PDB entry 9NR7 | electron microscopy, 4.18 A resolution (low resolution: residue-level contacts below are approximate; hydrogen-bond / salt-bridge calls are withheld) | chains A and F of the 8 polymer chains in the assembly

== Chain A ==
Protein: Glutamate receptor 1
Source organism: Rattus norvegicus
UniProt: P19490 (GRIA1_RAT); residues 389-815 here correspond to UniProt positions 407-833 (UniProt number = residue number + 18)
Chain sequence (427 residues; row label = number of the first residue in the row):
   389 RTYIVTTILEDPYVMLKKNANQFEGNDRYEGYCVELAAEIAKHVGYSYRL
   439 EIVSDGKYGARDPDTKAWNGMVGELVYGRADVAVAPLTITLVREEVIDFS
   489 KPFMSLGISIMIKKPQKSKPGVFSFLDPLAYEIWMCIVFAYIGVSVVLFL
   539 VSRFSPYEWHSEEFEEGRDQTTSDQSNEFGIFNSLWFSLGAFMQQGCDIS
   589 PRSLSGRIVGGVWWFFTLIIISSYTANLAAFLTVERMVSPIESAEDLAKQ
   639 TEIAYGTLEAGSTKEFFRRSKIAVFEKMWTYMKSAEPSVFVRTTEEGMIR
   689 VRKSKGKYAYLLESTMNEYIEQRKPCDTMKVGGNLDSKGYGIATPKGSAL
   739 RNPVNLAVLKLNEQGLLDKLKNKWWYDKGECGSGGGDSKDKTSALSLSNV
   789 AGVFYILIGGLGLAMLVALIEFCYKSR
Not modelled in the structure: 544-565
Disulfide bonds: C714-C769
Residues lining bound ligands: ZK1 ({[7-morpholin-4-yl-2,3-dioxo-6-(trifluoromethyl)-3,4-dihydroquinoxalin-1(2H)-yl]methyl}phosphonic acid): E398, Y446, P474, L475, T476, R481, A648, G649, S650, T682, E701, T703, M704, Y728
Curated features (UniProtKB/Swiss-Prot):
  - binding site (L-glutamate): P474, T476, R481, S650, T651, E701
  - modified residue (Phosphoserine): S627, S692
  - lipidation (S-palmitoyl cysteine): C585, C811

== Chain F ==
Protein: Voltage-dependent calcium channel gamma-2 subunit
Source organism: Rattus norvegicus
UniProt: Q71RJ2 (CCG2_RAT); numbering as in UniProt (aligned over 5-208)
Chain sequence (204 residues; row label = number of the first residue in the row):
     5 DRGVQMLLTTVGAFAAFSLMTIAVGTDYWLYSRGVCKTKSVSENETSKKN
    55 EEVMTHSGLWRTCCLEGNFKGLCKQIDHFPEDADYEADTAEYFLRAVRAS
   105 SIFPILSVILLFMGGLCIAASEFYKTRHNIILSAGIFFVSAGLSNIIGII
   155 VYISANAGDPSKSDSKKNSYSYGWSFYFGALSFIIAEMVGVLAVHMFIDR
   205 HKQL
Not modelled in the structure: 41-54, 82-92, 167-169, 208
Disulfide bonds: C40-C68, C67-C77
Curated features (UniProtKB/Swiss-Prot):
  - glycosylation: N48 (N-linked (GlcNAc...) asparagine)

== How chain A and chain F interact ==
Pairs across the interface - 14 pairs, chain A then chain F:
  Y519(A) - Y174(F)
  Y519(A) - S175(F)
  E520(A) - I157(F)
  E520(A) - Y174(F)
  F527(A) - A184(F)
  F527(A) - F187(F)
  F527(A) - I188(F)
  I530(A) - E191(F)
  G531(A) - E191(F)
  V534(A) - E191(F)
  V534(A) - G194(F)
  F537(A) - V198(F)
  L538(A) - V143(F)
  R541(A) - I202(F)
Interface residues without a listed pair, chain A (13 interface residues in all): C524, V535, F542, I569
Interface residues without a listed pair, chain F (16 interface residues in all): L136, I140, I154, Y176, V195

== Overview ==
13 residues of chain A face 16 of chain F across their interface. Chain A binds compound ZK1. From UniProt: 6
L-glutamate-binding residues on chain A.
Chain A is Glutamate receptor 1 and chain F is Voltage-dependent calcium channel gamma-2 subunit, both from
Rattus norvegicus; the structure, The structure of GluA1/A4 LBD-TMD in Noelin-AMPAR complex, was determined by
electron microscopy together with 9NR9 and 9NRA from the same study.
